PDB entry 7CCY | X-ray diffraction, 2.40 A resolution | chain A

# Chain A
Name: Porphobilinogen deaminase
Organism: Homo sapiens
Notes: EC 2.5.1.61
UniProtKB: P08397 (HEM3_HUMAN); residues 1-361 here = UniProt positions 1-361
Sequence (361 residues; numbered 1 to 361; the number before each row is that of its first residue):
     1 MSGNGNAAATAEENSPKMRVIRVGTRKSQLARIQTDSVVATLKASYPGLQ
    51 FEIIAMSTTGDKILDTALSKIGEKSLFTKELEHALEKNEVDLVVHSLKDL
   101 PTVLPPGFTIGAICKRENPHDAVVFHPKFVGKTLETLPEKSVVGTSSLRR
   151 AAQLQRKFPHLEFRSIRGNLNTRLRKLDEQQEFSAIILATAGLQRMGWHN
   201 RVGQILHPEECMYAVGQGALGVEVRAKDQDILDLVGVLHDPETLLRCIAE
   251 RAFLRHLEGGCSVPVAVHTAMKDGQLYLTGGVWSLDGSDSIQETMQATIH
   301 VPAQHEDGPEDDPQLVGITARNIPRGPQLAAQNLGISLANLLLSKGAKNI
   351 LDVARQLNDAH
Disordered / not traced: 1-18, 62-78, 355-361
Covalently attached groups: dipyrromethane cofactor (DPM) linked to Cys261
Residues lining bound ligands: dipyrromethane cofactor (DPM; 3-[5-{[3-(2-carboxyethyl)-4-(carboxymethyl)-5-methyl-1H-pyrrol-2-yl]methyl}-4-(carboxymethyl)-1H-pyrrol-3-yl]propanoic acid): Leu30, Gln34, Ser96, Lys98, Asp99, Thr145, Ser146, Ser147, Arg149, Arg150, Leu170, Arg173, Leu188, Ala189, Gly192, Arg195, Ala214, Gln217, Gly218
What the authors report for this chain:
  - binding site for dipyrromethane cofactor: Ser96, Lys98, Asp99, Thr145, Ser146, Ser147, Arg149, Arg150, Arg173, Ala189, Gly218, Cys261
  - conformationally variable residues (order/disorder transition): Thr58 to Ser69
  - binding site for 2-iodoporphobilinogen: Arg26, Ser28, Gln34, Ser96, Asp99, Arg167, Gly168, Asn169, Leu170, Arg173
  - mutagenesis - R26A: abolished catalytic activity (citing earlier work)
  - disease-associated variants - R26C, R26H, S28N, S96F, D99G, D99H: decreased catalytic activity (citing earlier work)
  - disease-associated variants - D99N: abolished catalytic activity (citing earlier work)
  - catalytic residues: Gln34, Asp99 (proposed by the authors, not directly observed)

# Summary
Dipyrromethane cofactor is covalently linked to Cys261. The paper reports catalytic residues Gln34 and Asp99;
R26C, R26H and S28N, among others, reduce catalytic activity; 8 substitutions were tested in all.
Chain A is Porphobilinogen deaminase (Homo sapiens); the structure, Crystal structure of the
2-iodoporphobilinogen-bound holo form of human hydroxymethylbilane synthase, was determined by X-ray
diffraction (same publication as 7CCX, 7CCZ and 7CD0).
